PDB entry 8E8R | electron microscopy, 2.66 A resolution | chains 2 and L of the 6 polymer chains in the assembly

== Chain 2 ==
Name: Capsid protein VP2
From: Human poliovirus 3 strain Sabin
Reference sequence: P03302 (POLG_POL3L); residues 9-271 here correspond to UniProt positions 78-340 (UniProt number = residue number + 69)
Chain sequence (263 residues; numbered 9 to 271; the number before each row is that of its first residue):
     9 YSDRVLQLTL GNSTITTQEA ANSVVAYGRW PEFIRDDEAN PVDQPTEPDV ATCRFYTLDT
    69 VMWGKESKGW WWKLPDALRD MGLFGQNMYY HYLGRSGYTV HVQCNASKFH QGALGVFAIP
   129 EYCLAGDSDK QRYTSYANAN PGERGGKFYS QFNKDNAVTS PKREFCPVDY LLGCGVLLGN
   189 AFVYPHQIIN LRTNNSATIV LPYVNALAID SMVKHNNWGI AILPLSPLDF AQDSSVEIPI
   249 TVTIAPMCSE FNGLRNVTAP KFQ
Not modelled in the structure: 271
UniProt features mapped onto this chain:
  - site: Q271 (Cleavage)

== Chain L ==
Name: 9H2 Fab light chain
From: Homo sapiens
Notes: antibody fragment or engineered binder
Chain sequence (110 residues; row label = number of the first residue in the row):
    20 QSALTQPASV SGSPGQSITI SCTGTITDIG YYNYVSWYQQ HPGKAPKLII FDVTNRPSGV
    80 SDRFSGSKSG NTASLTISGL QAEDEGDYYC FSHRSNNIRV FGGGTKLTVL
Not modelled in the structure: 20
Cystine bridges: C41-C109

== Chain 2 / chain L interface ==
Pairs across the interface (8):
  D137(2) with N115(L)
  K138(2) with S114(L); N115(L)
  Q139(2) with T46(L); S114(L), hydrogen bond (backbone-side chain)
  R140(2) with Y50(L)
  Y141(2) with T44(L), hydrogen bond; T46(L)
Also at the interface, not in a pair above, chain L (7 interface residues in all): I45, R113

== Overview ==
5 residues of chain 2 and 7 residues of chain L are in contact; the contacts include 2 hydrogen bonds. Polar
contacts include Q139(2)-S114(L) and Y141(2)-T44(L).
Chain 2 is Capsid protein VP2 (Human poliovirus 3 strain Sabin) and chain L is 9H2 Fab light chain (Homo
sapiens); the structure, 9H2 Fab-Sabin poliovirus 3 complex, was determined by electron microscopy, deposited
together with 8E8L, 8E8S, 8E8X, 8E8Y and 8E8Z.
